PDB entry 6A1F | X-ray diffraction, 1.50 A resolution | chain A

== Chain A ==
Molecule: Dual specificity tyrosine-phosphorylation-regulated kinase 1A
From: Homo sapiens
Notes: EC 2.7.12.1
UniProtKB: Q13627 (DYR1A_HUMAN); residues 127-483 here = UniProt positions 127-483
Amino-acid sequence (360 residues; each row starts with the number of its first residue):
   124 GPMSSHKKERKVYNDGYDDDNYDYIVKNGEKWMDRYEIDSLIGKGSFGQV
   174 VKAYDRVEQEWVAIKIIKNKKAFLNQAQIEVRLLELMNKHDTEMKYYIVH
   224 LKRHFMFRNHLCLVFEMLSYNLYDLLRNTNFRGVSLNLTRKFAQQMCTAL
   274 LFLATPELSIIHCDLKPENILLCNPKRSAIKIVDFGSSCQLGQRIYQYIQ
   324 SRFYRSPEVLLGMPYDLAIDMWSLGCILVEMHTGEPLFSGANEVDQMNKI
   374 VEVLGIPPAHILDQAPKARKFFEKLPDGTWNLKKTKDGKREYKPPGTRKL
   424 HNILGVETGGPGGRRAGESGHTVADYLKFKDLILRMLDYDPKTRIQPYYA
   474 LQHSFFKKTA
Unresolved in the structure: 124-133, 410-413
Modified / non-standard residues: Tyr321 (O-phosphotyrosine; PTR)
Construct notes: expression tag (124-126)
Residues lining bound ligands: 9OF (8-methoxy-5,5-dimethyl-5,6-dihydrobenzo[h]quinazolin-4-amine): Ile165, Gly166, Lys167, Gly168, Phe170, Val173, Ala186, Lys188, Val222, Phe238, Glu239, Met240, Leu241, Ser242, Leu294, Val306
UniProt features mapped onto this chain:
  - active site: Asp287 (Proton acceptor)
  - binding site (ATP): Ile165 to Val173, Lys188, Phe238 to Leu241
  - modified residue: Tyr140 (Phosphotyrosine), Tyr145 (Phosphotyrosine), Tyr159 (Phosphotyrosine), Tyr177 (Phosphotyrosine), Tyr219 (Phosphotyrosine), Ser310 (Phosphoserine), Tyr319 (Phosphotyrosine), Tyr321 (Phosphotyrosine), Thr402 (Phosphothreonine), Tyr449 (Phosphotyrosine)
  - mutagenesis: Lys188 (K188R: Abolished protein kinase activity), Tyr321 (Y321F: Mildly reduces kinase activity. Does not abolish autophosphorylation on tyrosine residues)

== Overview ==
Ligands of chain A: compound 9OF. Curated annotation (UniProt) lists active-site residue Asp287, 14
ATP-binding residues and 2 mutagenesis sites.
Chain A is Dual specificity tyrosine-phosphorylation-regulated kinase 1A (Homo sapiens); the structure,
Crystal structure of human DYRK1A in complex with compound 14, was determined by X-ray diffraction.
